9ATM - chains I and M of the 5 polymer chains in the assembly; structure by X-ray diffraction, 1.90 A resolution.

# Chain I
Protein: S2H97 Fab heavy chain
Source organism: Homo sapiens
Notes: antibody fragment or engineered binder
Sequence (223 residues; numbered 1 to 223; the number before each row is that of its first residue):
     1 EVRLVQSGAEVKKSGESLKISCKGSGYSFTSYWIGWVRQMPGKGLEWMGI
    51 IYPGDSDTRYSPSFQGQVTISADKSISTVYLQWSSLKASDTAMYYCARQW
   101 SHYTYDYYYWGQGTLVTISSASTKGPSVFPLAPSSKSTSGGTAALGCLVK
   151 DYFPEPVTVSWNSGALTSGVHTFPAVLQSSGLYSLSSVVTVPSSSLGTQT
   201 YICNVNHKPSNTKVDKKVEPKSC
Disordered / not traced: 135-140, 221-223
Disulfide bonds: Cys22-Cys96, Cys147-Cys203
Modified / non-standard residues: Glu1 (pyroglutamic acid; PCA)

# Chain M
Protein: S2H97 Fab light chain
Source organism: Homo sapiens
Notes: antibody fragment or engineered binder
Sequence (218 residues; row label = number of the first residue in the row):
     1 QSVLTQPASVSGSPGQSITISCTGISSDVGGYNSVSWYQQHPGKAPKLMI
    51 YDVTNRPSGVSNRFSGSKSGNTASLTISGLQAEDEADYYCSSYTSSSTPP
   101 YVFGTGTKVSVLGQPKAAPSVTLFPPSSEELQANKATLVCLISDFYPGAV
   151 TVAWKADSSPVKAGVETTTPSKQSNNKYAASSYLSLTPEQWKSHRSYSCQ
   201 VTHEGSTVEKTVAPTECS
Disordered / not traced: 217-218
Disulfide bonds: Cys22-Cys90, Cys140-Cys199

# Interface between chain I and chain M
Contacting residue pairs (76; chain I residue first):
  Val37(I) - Phe103(M)  hydrophobic
  Gln39(I) - Gln40(M)  hydrogen bond
  Gln39(I) - Tyr89(M)  hydrogen bond
  Lys43(I) - Tyr89(M)
  Gly44(I) - Tyr89(M)
  Leu45(I) - Pro46(M)  hydrophobic
  Leu45(I) - Tyr89(M)
  Leu45(I) - Phe103(M)
  Trp47(I) - Pro99(M)  hydrophobic
  Trp47(I) - Pro100(M)
  Trp47(I) - Tyr101(M)
  Trp47(I) - Phe103(M)
  Arg59(I) - Ser95(M)  hydrogen bond (side chain-backbone)
  Arg59(I) - Ser96(M)
  Arg59(I) - Ser97(M)  hydrogen bond (side chain-backbone)
  Arg59(I) - Pro100(M)
  Pro62(I) - Gln1(M)
  Pro62(I) - Thr98(M)
  Pro62(I) - Pro99(M)
  Ser63(I) - Gln1(M)  hydrogen bond
  Tyr95(I) - Gln40(M)
  Tyr95(I) - Lys44(M)  hydrogen bond (side chain-backbone)
  Tyr95(I) - Ala45(M)  hydrophobic
  Tyr95(I) - Pro46(M)
  Trp100(I) - Leu48(M)  hydrophobic
  Trp100(I) - Tyr51(M)  hydrophobic
  Trp100(I) - Pro57(M)  hydrophobic
  Thr104(I) - Tyr51(M)
  Tyr105(I) - Tyr32(M)
  Tyr105(I) - Tyr93(M)  hydrophobic
  Tyr105(I) - Tyr101(M)  hydrogen bond (backbone-side chain)
  Asp106(I) - Ser34(M)  hydrogen bond
  Asp106(I) - Val35(M)
  Asp106(I) - Ser36(M)  hydrogen bond
  Asp106(I) - Tyr38(M)
  Asp106(I) - Leu48(M)
  Asp106(I) - Tyr51(M)
  Asp106(I) - Asp52(M)  hydrogen bond (side chain-backbone)
  Tyr107(I) - Tyr38(M)  hydrogen bond (backbone-side chain)
  Tyr107(I) - Leu48(M)
  Tyr107(I) - Tyr101(M)
  Tyr108(I) - Leu48(M)  hydrophobic
  Trp110(I) - Tyr38(M)
  Trp110(I) - Pro46(M)
  Trp110(I) - Phe103(M)  hydrophobic
  Gly111(I) - Ala45(M)
  Phe129(I) - Ser127(M)
  Phe129(I) - Glu129(M)
  Phe129(I) - Glu130(M)
  Pro130(I) - Ser127(M)
  Leu131(I) - Phe124(M)  hydrophobic
  Leu131(I) - Pro125(M)
  Ala132(I) - Phe124(M)
  Ala144(I) - Phe124(M)
  Leu145(I) - Phe124(M)  hydrophobic
  Leu148(I) - Tyr183(M)  hydrophobic
  His171(I) - Gln173(M)
  His171(I) - Ala179(M)
  Phe173(I) - Leu141(M)  hydrophobic
  Phe173(I) - Ile142(M)
  Phe173(I) - Ala179(M)  hydrophobic
  Phe173(I) - Ala180(M)
  Pro174(I) - Ser171(M)
  Pro174(I) - Ser181(M)
  Ala175(I) - Thr168(M)
  Val176(I) - Glu166(M)
  Val176(I) - Thr168(M)
  Val176(I) - Tyr183(M)  hydrophobic
  Gln178(I) - Glu166(M)
  Ser179(I) - Glu166(M)
  Ser184(I) - Tyr183(M)
  Leu185(I) - Tyr183(M)
  Ser186(I) - Val139(M)
  Ser186(I) - Tyr183(M)  hydrogen bond (backbone-side chain)
  Val188(I) - Phe124(M)  hydrophobic
  Val188(I) - Leu141(M)  hydrophobic
Also at the interface, not in a pair above, chain I (43 interface residues in all): Glu46, Ile50, Ser61, Gln99, Gly146, Lys150, Leu177
Also at the interface, not in a pair above, chain M (45 interface residues in all): Asn33, Lys135, Thr137, Ser143, Thr167

# Summary
Chain I and chain M form an interface of 43 and 45 residues respectively, with 12 hydrogen bonds. Polar
contacts include Gln39(I)-Gln40(M), Gln39(I)-Tyr89(M) and Arg59(I)-Ser95(M).
Chain I is S2H97 Fab heavy chain and chain M is S2H97 Fab light chain, both from Homo sapiens; the structure,
SARS-CoV-2 EG.5 RBD bound to the VIR-7229 and the S2H97 Fab fragments, was determined by X-ray diffraction
(same publication as 8S6M, 9ASD and 9AU2).
